PDB entry 2IBW | X-ray diffraction, 1.90 A resolution | chains A and D of the 4 polymer chains in the assembly

# Chain A (and D)
Molecule: Acetyl-CoA acetyltransferase
From: Homo sapiens
Notes: EC 2.3.1.9; chain D of this document is another copy of the same molecule, construct and numbering; everything in this record applies to it too
UniProt: P24752 (THIL_HUMAN); residues 34-427 here = UniProt positions 34-427
Chain sequence (395 residues; row label = number of the first residue in the row):
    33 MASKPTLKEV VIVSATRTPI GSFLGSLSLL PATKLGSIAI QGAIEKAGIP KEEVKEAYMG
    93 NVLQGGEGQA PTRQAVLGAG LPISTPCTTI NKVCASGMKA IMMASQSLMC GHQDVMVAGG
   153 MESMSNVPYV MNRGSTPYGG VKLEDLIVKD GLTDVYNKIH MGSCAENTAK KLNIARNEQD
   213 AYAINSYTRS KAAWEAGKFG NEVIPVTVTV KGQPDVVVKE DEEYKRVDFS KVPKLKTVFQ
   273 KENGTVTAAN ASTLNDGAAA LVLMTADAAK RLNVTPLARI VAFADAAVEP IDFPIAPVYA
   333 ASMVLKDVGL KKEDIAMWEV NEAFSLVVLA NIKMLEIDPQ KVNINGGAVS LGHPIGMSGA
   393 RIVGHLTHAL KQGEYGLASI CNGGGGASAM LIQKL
Disordered / not traced: 33-36 (chain D: 33-34)
Modified residues: Cys126 (s-hydroxycysteine; CSO)
Construct notes: initiating methionine (33); engineered mutation Ala34 (Val in P24752); modified residue (126)
Bound ions: K+: Tyr219, Ala280, Ala281, Ala283, Val381
Residues lining bound ligands: coenzyme A (COA): Cys126, Leu184, His192, Met193, Tyr219, Arg258, Val259, Asp260, Lys263, Val264, Leu267, Val270, Phe271, Ala280, Ala281, Ser284, Thr285, Leu286, Phe325, Ala355, Phe356, His385, Ile387
UniProt features mapped onto this chain:
  - active site: Cys126 (Acyl-thioester intermediate), Cys413 (Proton donor/acceptor)
  - binding site (CoA): Tyr219, Arg258 to Asp260, Lys263, Ser284
  - binding site (K(+)): Tyr219, Ala280, Ala281, Ala283, Val381
  - site: His385 (Increases nucleophilicity of active site Cys)
  - modified residue: Lys66 (N6-acetyllysine), Lys78 (N6-succinyllysine), Lys174 (N6-acetyllysine), Lys181 (N6-acetyllysine), Lys190 (N6-acetyllysine), Lys202 (N6-acetyllysine), Lys223 (N6-acetyllysine), Lys230 (N6-acetyllysine), Lys243 (N6-succinyllysine), Lys251 (N6-acetyllysine), Lys257 (N6-acetyllysine), Lys263 (N6-acetyllysine), Lys266 (N6-succinyllysine), Lys268 (N6-succinyllysine), Lys273 (N6-acetyllysine), Lys338 (N6-acetyllysine)

# How chain A and chain D interact
Pairs across the interface (13; chain A residue first):
  Met163(A) with Met163(D), hydrophobic; Val173(D), hydrophobic
  Arg165(A) with Thr168(D); Tyr170(D)
  Gly166(A) with Gly166(D); Ser167(D); Thr168(D), hydrogen bond (backbone-side chain)
  Ser167(A) with Gly166(D); Ser167(D), hydrogen bond
  Thr168(A) with Asn164(D); Arg165(D); Gly166(D), hydrogen bond (side chain-backbone)
  Tyr170(A) with Arg165(D)
Interface residues without a listed pair, chain A (7 interface residues in all): Asn164

# Summary
7 residues of chain A face 8 of chain D across their interface, with 3 hydrogen bonds. Polar pairs include
Gly166(A)-Thr168(D) and Ser167(A)-Ser167(D). Chain A binds coenzyme A. From UniProt: active-site residues
Cys126(A) and Cys413(A), 6 CoA-binding residues and 5 K+-binding residues on chain A.
Both chains are Acetyl-CoA acetyltransferase (Homo sapiens). Entry 2IBW (Crystallographic and kinetic studies
of human mitochondrial acetoacetyl-CoA thiolase (T2): the importance of potassium and chloride ...) was
determined by X-ray diffraction together with 2IB7, 2IB8, 2IB9, 2IBU and 2IBY from the same study.
